PDB entry 6TY0 | X-ray diffraction, 2.10 A resolution | chains A and B

Chain A (and B):
Name: p1
From: Rice yellow mottle virus
Notes: chain B of this document is another copy of the same molecule, construct and numbering; everything in this record applies to it too
UniProtKB: Q709H6 (Q709H6_9VIRU); numbering as in UniProt (aligned over 1-100)
Amino-acid sequence (100 residues; each row starts with the number of its first residue):
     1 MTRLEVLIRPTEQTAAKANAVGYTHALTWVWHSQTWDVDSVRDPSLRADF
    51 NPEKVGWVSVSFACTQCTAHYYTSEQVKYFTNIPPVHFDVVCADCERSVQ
Unresolved in the structure: 98-100 (chain B: 97-100)
Metal / ion sites: Zn2+: C64, C67, C92, C95
From the paper describing this entry:
  - Zn2+ coordination: C64, C67, C92, C95
  - self-association interface (contacts with another copy of this molecule): W29, W31, W57

Interface between chain A and chain B:
Residue-residue contacts (18; chain A residue first):
  M1(A) - W29(B)
  M1(A) - W31(B)
  M1(A) - E75(B)  hydrogen bond (backbone-side chain)
  W31(A) - W31(B)
  S33(A) - S74(B)
  S33(A) - E75(B)
  Q34(A) - W57(B)
  Q34(A) - E75(B)  hydrogen bond
  Q34(A) - Q76(B)  hydrogen bond (side chain-backbone)
  T35(A) - W57(B)
  Y71(A) - Y71(B)  hydrogen bond
  Y71(A) - Y72(B)
  Y71(A) - T73(B)
  Y72(A) - Y71(B)
  T73(A) - Y71(B)
  S74(A) - M1(B)
  E75(A) - M1(B)  hydrogen bond (side chain-backbone)
  Q76(A) - Q34(B)
Also at the interface, not in a pair above, chain A (13 interface residues in all): W29, W57
Also at the interface, not in a pair above, chain B (12 interface residues in all): S33

Overview:
Chain A and chain B form an interface of 13 and 12 residues respectively, with 5 hydrogen bonds. Polar pairs
include M1(A)-E75(B), Q34(A)-E75(B) and Q34(A)-Q76(B). C64(A), C67(A), C92(A) and C95(A) coordinate Zn2+. From
the paper: Zn2+ coordination by C64(A), C67(A) and C92(A) among others; a self-association interface involving
W29(A), W31(A) and W57(A).
Chain A and chain B are both p1 (Rice yellow mottle virus); the structure, Nt part crystal structure of the
rymv-encoded viral RNA silencing suppressor P1, was determined by X-ray diffraction, deposited together with
6TY2.
